Entry 7Z5D (electron microscopy, 3.42 A resolution); this record covers chain A.

== Chain A ==
Name: Capsid protein VP1
Source organism: Minute virus of mice
UniProt: P03137 (CAPSD_MUMIP); residues 1-587 here correspond to UniProt positions 143-729 (UniProt number = residue number + 142)
Sequence (587 residues; each row starts with the number of its first residue):
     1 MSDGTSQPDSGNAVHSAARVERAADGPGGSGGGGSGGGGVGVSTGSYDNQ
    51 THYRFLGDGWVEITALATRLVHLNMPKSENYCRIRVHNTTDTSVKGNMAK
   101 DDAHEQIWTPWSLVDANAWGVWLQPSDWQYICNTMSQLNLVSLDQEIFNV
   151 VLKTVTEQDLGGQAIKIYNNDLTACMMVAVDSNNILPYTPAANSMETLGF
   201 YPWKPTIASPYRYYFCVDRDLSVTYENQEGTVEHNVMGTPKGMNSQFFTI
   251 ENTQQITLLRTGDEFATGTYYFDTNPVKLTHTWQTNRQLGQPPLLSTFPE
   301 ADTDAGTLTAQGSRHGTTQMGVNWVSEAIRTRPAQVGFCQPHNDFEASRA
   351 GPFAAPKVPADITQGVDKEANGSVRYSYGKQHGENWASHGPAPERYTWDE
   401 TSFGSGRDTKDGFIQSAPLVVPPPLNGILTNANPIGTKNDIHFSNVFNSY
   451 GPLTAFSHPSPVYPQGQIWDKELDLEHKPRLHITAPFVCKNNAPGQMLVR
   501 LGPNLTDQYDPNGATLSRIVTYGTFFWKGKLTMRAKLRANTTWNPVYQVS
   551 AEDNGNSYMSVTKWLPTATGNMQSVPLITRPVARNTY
Not modelled in the structure: 1-38
Sequence notes: conflict Pro276 (Ser418 in P03137)
UniProt features mapped onto this chain:
  - binding site (Mg(2+)): Asn183
Reported in the primary citation:
  - mutagenesis - F55A (Dk = 21 %): increased stability (citing earlier work)

== Summary ==
Curated annotation (UniProt) lists Mg2+-binding residue Asn183. From the paper: F55A increases stability.
Chain A is Capsid protein VP1 (Minute virus of mice); the structure, VP2-only capsid of wt MVM prototype
strain p, was determined by electron microscopy together with 7Z5E and 7Z5F from the same study.
